PDB entry 4H63 | X-ray diffraction, 3.40 A resolution | chains H and K of the 6 polymer chains in the assembly

[Chain H]
Molecule: Mediator of RNA polymerase II transcription subunit 8
From: Schizosaccharomyces pombe
UniProtKB: O94646 (MED8_SCHPO); residues 1-200 here = UniProt positions 1-200
Sequence (200 residues; numbered 1 to 200; the number before each row is that of its first residue):
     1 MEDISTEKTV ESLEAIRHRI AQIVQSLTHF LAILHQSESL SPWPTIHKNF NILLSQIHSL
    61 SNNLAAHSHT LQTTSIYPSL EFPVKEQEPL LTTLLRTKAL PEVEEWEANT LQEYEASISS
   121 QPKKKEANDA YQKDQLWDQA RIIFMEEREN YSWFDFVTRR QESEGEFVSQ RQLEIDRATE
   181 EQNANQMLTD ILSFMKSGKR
Unresolved in the structure: 1-2, 119-126, 155-170

[Chain K]
Molecule: Mediator of RNA polymerase II transcription subunit 11
From: Schizosaccharomyces pombe
UniProtKB: Q9P6Q0 (MED11_SCHPO); residue numbers follow UniProt; this construct covers 1-112
Sequence (112 residues; each row starts with the number of its first residue):
     1 MTNSDDDLFS EKSTSSDTQQ VQNILELEAK IPDILSSAGK CIEAIQLNNS LEDFRKYSKE
    61 FLETVEFIST GLRRQALELE KAEVPVVSLQ PKKRYASTPL SNLIFDQSSK LM
Unresolved in the structure: 1-14

[Interface between chain H and chain K]
Contacting residue pairs (33):
  K133(H) with I45(K); Q46(K); N49(K)
  L136(H) with I45(K), hydrophobic; N49(K); L51(K)
  W137(H) with I42(K); I45(K), hydrophobic; Q46(K)
  Q139(H) with L51(K)
  A140(H) with I45(K), hydrophobic; L51(K); F54(K)
  I143(H) with L51(K), hydrophobic; F54(K), hydrophobic; R55(K)
  F144(H) with F61(K), hydrophobic; L62(K), hydrophobic
  E147(H) with K59(K), salt bridge; L62(K)
  R148(H) with L62(K)
  Y151(H) with K59(K), hydrogen bond (side chain-backbone); L62(K), hydrophobic; E63(K), hydrogen bond; E66(K)
  S152(H) with E66(K), hydrogen bond (backbone-side chain)
  W153(H) with L62(K), hydrophobic; V65(K), hydrophobic; E66(K)
  F154(H) with R73(K)
  E174(H) with E80(K)
  R177(H) with E80(K); E83(K), salt bridge
Also at the interface, not in a pair above, chain H (17 interface residues in all): R171, L173
Also at the interface, not in a pair above, chain K (20 interface residues in all): S58, T70, L77, K81

[In short]
Chain H and chain K form an interface of 17 and 20 residues respectively, with 3 hydrogen bonds and 2 salt
bridges. Among the polar pairs are E147(H)-K59(K), R177(H)-E83(K) and Y151(H)-K59(K).
Chain H is Mediator of RNA polymerase II transcription subunit 8 and chain K is Mediator of RNA polymerase II
transcription subunit 11, both from Schizosaccharomyces pombe; the structure, Structure of the
Schizosaccharomyces pombe Mediator head module, was determined by X-ray diffraction, deposited together with
4H61 and 4H62.
